Entry 8ZE3 (electron microscopy, 3.17 A resolution); this record covers chains A and B of the 4 polymer chains in the assembly.

Chain A (and B):
Name: Gustatory receptor
Source organism: Drosophila mojavensis
Notes: chain B of this document is another copy of the same molecule, construct and numbering; everything in this record applies to it too
UniProtKB: B4KNE2 (B4KNE2_DROMO); numbering as in UniProt (aligned over 1-427)
Sequence (443 residues; numbered 1 to 443; the number before each row is that of its first residue):
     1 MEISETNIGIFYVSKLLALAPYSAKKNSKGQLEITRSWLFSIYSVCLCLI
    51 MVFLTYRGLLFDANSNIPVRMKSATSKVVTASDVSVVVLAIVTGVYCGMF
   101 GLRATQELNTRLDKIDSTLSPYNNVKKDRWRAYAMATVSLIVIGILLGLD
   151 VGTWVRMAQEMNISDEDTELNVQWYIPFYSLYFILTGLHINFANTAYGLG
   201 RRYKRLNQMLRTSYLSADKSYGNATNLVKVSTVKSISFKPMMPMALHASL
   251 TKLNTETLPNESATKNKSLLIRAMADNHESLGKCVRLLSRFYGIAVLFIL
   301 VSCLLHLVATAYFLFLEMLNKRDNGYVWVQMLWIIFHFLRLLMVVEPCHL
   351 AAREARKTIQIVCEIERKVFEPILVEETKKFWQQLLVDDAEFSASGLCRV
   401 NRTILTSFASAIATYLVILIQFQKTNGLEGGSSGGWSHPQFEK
Unresolved in the structure: 162-165, 217-262, 425-443
Construct notes: expression tag (428-443)
Ligand contacts: beta-D-fructofuranose (FRU): Arg70, Asp83, Asp150, Phe178, Tyr179, Tyr182, His306, Thr310, Phe313, Tyr326, Gln330, Trp333, His337
What the authors report for this chain:
  - binding site for beta-D-fructofuranose: Arg70, Phe313
  - conformationally variable residues (helix shift, order/disorder transition): Arg70, Phe313
  - contacts within the chain: Tyr312-Leu419 (hydrophobic contact), Phe315-Ile420 (hydrophobic contact)

Chain A / chain B interface:
Residue-residue contacts - 22 pairs, chain A then chain B:
  Glu279(A) with Glu364(B); Arg367(B), salt bridge
  Arg286(A) with Gln360(B)
  Lys380(A) with Arg367(B)
  Gln383(A) with Glu366(B); Trp382(B)
  Gln384(A) with Arg367(B)
  Val387(A) with Ile359(B), hydrophobic; Trp382(B)
  Ser395(A) with Arg402(B), hydrogen bond (backbone-side chain)
  Gly396(A) with His349(B); Arg402(B); Thr403(B)
  Leu397(A) with Arg402(B); Thr403(B); Leu405(B), hydrophobic; Thr406(B), hydrogen bond (backbone-side chain)
  Tyr415(A) with Ala413(B); Thr414(B)
  Leu419(A) with Gln421(B)
  Phe422(A) with Gln421(B); Phe422(B), hydrophobic
Interface residues without a listed pair, chain A (17 interface residues in all): Ala74, Thr75, Tyr312, Leu386, Ile418
Interface residues without a listed pair, chain B (20 interface residues in all): Cys363, Leu386, Val417, Ile418, Lys424

In short:
17 residues of chain A and 20 residues of chain B are in contact, with 2 hydrogen bonds and 1 salt bridge.
Among the polar pairs are Glu279(A)-Arg367(B), Ser395(A)-Arg402(B) and Leu397(A)-Thr406(B). Chain A binds
beta-D-fructofuranose. The paper reports a binding site for beta-D-fructofuranose at Arg70(A) and Phe313(A);
conformational variability at Arg70(A) and Phe313(A).
Both chains are Gustatory receptor (Drosophila mojavensis). Entry 8ZE3 (Drosophila mojavensis gustatory
receptor 43a(Gr43a) in Fructose-bound state) was determined by electron microscopy together with 8ZDZ, 8ZE0
and 8ZE2 from the same study.
